7BMJ - chains A and B; structure by X-ray diffraction, 1.75 A resolution.

Chain A:
Molecule: Aspartyl/asparaginyl beta-hydroxylase
From: Homo sapiens
Notes: EC 1.14.11.16
Reference sequence: Q12797 (ASPH_HUMAN); numbering as in UniProt (aligned over 330-758)
Amino-acid sequence (429 residues; each row starts with the number of its first residue):
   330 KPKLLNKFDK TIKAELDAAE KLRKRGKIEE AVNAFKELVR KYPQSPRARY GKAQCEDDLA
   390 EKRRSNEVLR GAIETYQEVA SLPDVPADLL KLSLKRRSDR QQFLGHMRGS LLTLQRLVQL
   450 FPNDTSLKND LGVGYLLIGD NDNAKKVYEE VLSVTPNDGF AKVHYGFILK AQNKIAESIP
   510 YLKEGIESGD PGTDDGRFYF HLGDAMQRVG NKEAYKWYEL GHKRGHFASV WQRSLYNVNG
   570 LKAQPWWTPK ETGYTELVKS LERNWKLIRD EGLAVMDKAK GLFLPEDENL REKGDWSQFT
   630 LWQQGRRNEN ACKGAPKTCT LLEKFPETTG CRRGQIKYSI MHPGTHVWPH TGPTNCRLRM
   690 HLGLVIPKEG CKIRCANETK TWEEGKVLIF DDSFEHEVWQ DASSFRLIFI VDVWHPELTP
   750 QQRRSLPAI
Swiss-Prot annotation at these positions:
  - binding site (2-oxoglutarate): Trp625, Ser668, Arg688 to His690, Arg735
  - binding site (Fe cation): His679, His725
  - glycosylation (N-linked (GlcNAc...) asparagine): Asn452, Asn706
  - natural variant: Arg735 (R735W: In FDLAB)
Disulfide bonds: Cys641-Cys648
Bound ions: Mn2+: His679, His725 (together with 5-fluoranylpyridine-2,4-dicarboxylic acid) (shared with Asp103(B) of chain B)
Small-molecule neighbours: 5-fluoranylpyridine-2,4-dicarboxylic acid (U4Q): Trp625, Ser668, Met670, Val676, His679, Arg688, His690, Trp711, Phe719, Asp721, His725, Val727, Arg735, Ile737, Ile739
What the authors report for this chain:
  - binding site for 5-fluoranylpyridine-2,4-dicarboxylic acid: Trp625, Ser668, Met670, Val676, Arg688, His690, Val727, Arg735

Chain B:
Molecule: Coagulation factor X
Notes: EC 3.4.21.6
Reference sequence: P00742 (FA10_HUMAN); numbering as in UniProt (aligned over 86-124)
Amino-acid sequence (39 residues; row label = number of the first residue in the row):
    86 DGDQSETSPS QNQGKCKDGL GEYTCTSLEG FEGKNSELF
Disordered / not traced: 86-98, 117-124
Construct notes: conflict Ser90 (Cys in P00742), Ser95 (Cys in P00742), Ser112 (Cys in P00742), Ser121 (Cys in P00742)
Swiss-Prot annotation at these positions:
  - modified residue: Asp103 (3R: -3-hydroxyaspartate)
  - natural variant: Glu91 (E91K: In FA10D)
Disulfide bonds: Cys101-Cys110
Bound ions: Mn2+: Asp103 (together with 5-fluoranylpyridine-2,4-dicarboxylic acid) (shared with His679(A), His725(A) of chain A)

Chain A / chain B interface:
Contacting residue pairs (59; chain A residue first):
  Ala389(A) - Phe116(B)
  Glu390(A) - Phe116(B)
  Arg393(A) - Phe116(B)
  Ser394(A) - Phe116(B)
  Asn395(A) - Glu114(B)  hydrogen bond (side chain-backbone)
  Asn395(A) - Gly115(B)
  Asn395(A) - Phe116(B)  hydrogen bond (side chain-backbone)
  Gln431(A) - Leu113(B)
  Phe432(A) - Leu113(B)
  Phe432(A) - Glu114(B)
  Phe432(A) - Gly115(B)  hydrogen bond (backbone-backbone)
  Phe432(A) - Phe116(B)  hydrophobic
  Leu433(A) - Leu113(B)
  Leu433(A) - Glu114(B)
  Leu433(A) - Gly115(B)
  Gly434(A) - Leu113(B)
  Met436(A) - Leu113(B)  hydrophobic
  Val462(A) - Tyr108(B)
  Leu465(A) - Tyr108(B)  hydrophobic
  Leu466(A) - Tyr108(B)  hydrophobic
  Leu466(A) - Thr109(B)
  His493(A) - Tyr108(B)  hydrogen bond
  Phe496(A) - Gly106(B)
  Phe496(A) - Glu107(B)
  Phe496(A) - Tyr108(B)  hydrophobic
  Arg526(A) - Tyr108(B)  hydrogen bond (side chain-backbone)
  Phe529(A) - Leu105(B)  hydrophobic
  His530(A) - Leu105(B)  hydrogen bond (side chain-backbone)
  Tyr565(A) - Leu105(B)  hydrophobic
  Tyr565(A) - Thr109(B)  hydrogen bond
  Tyr565(A) - Cys110(B)  hydrogen bond (side chain-backbone)
  Tyr565(A) - Thr111(B)
  Asp616(A) - Lys102(B)  salt bridge
  Glu617(A) - Lys100(B)
  Glu617(A) - Cys101(B)
  Glu617(A) - Lys102(B)  hydrogen bond (side chain-backbone)
  Glu617(A) - Asp103(B)  hydrogen bond (side chain-backbone)
  Glu617(A) - Gly104(B)  hydrogen bond (side chain-backbone)
  Leu619(A) - Asp103(B)
  Trp625(A) - Asp103(B)
  Gln627(A) - Asp103(B)
  Gln633(A) - Lys100(B)
  Gln664(A) - Lys102(B)
  Lys666(A) - Asp103(B)  salt bridge
  His679(A) - Asp103(B)  salt bridge
  Thr680(A) - Asp103(B)
  Thr680(A) - Gly104(B)
  Gly681(A) - Asp103(B)
  Gly681(A) - Leu105(B)
  Pro682(A) - Cys101(B)
  Pro682(A) - Gly104(B)
  Pro682(A) - Leu105(B)  hydrophobic
  Arg686(A) - Lys102(B)  hydrogen bond (side chain-backbone)
  Arg688(A) - Asp103(B)  salt bridge
  Ala757(A) - Cys110(B)
  Ala757(A) - Thr111(B)
  Ile758(A) - Cys101(B)
  Ile758(A) - Cys110(B)
  Ile758(A) - Thr111(B)
Other interface residues (no listed pair), chain A (41 interface residues in all): Leu398, Arg562, Leu564, Asp721, His725, Pro756

Overview:
41 residues of chain A and 16 residues of chain B are in contact, with 12 hydrogen bonds and 4 salt bridges.
Polar pairs include Asp616(A)-Lys102(B), Lys666(A)-Asp103(B) and His679(A)-Asp103(B). Bound to chain A:
5-fluoranylpyridine-2,4-dicarboxylic acid. The paper reports a binding site for
5-fluoranylpyridine-2,4-dicarboxylic acid at Trp625(A), Ser668(A) and Met670(A) among others.
Chain A is Aspartyl/asparaginyl beta-hydroxylase (Homo sapiens) and chain B is Coagulation factor X; the
structure, Aspartyl/Asparaginyl beta-hydroxylase (AspH) oxygenase and TPR domains in complex with manganese,
5-fluoropyridine-2,4-dicarboxylic acid, and factor X ..., was determined by X-ray diffraction together with
7BMI from the same study.
